PDB entry 3NB7 | X-ray diffraction, 2.65 A resolution | chain A

# Chain A
Protein: Penicillin-binding protein 1A
From: Aquifex aeolicus
Notes: EC 2.4.2.-
UniProt: O66874 (PBPA_AQUAE); residues 51-243 here = UniProt positions 51-243
Sequence (200 residues; each row starts with the number of its first residue):
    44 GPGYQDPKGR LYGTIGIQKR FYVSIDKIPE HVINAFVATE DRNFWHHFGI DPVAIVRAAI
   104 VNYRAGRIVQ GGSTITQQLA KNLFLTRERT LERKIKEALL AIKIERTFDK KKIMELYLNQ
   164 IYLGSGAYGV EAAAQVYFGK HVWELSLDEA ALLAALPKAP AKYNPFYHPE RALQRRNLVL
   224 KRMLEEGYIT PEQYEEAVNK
Disordered / not traced: 44-58, 105-112
Sequence notes: expression tag (44-50)
Curated features (UniProtKB/Swiss-Prot):
  - active site: E83 (Proton donor)

# In short
From UniProt: active-site residue E83.
Chain A is Penicillin-binding protein 1A (Aquifex aeolicus); the structure, Crystal structure of Aquifex
Aeolicus Peptidoglycan Glycosyltransferase in complex with Decarboxylated Neryl Moenomycin, was determined by
X-ray diffraction.
